PDB entry 8CO6 | electron microscopy, 4.70 A resolution (low resolution: residue-level contacts below are approximate; hydrogen-bond / salt-bridge calls are withheld) | chains q and r of the 29 polymer chains in the assembly

[Chain q (and r)]
Name: Inner capsid protein VP2
Organism: Rotavirus A
Notes: chain r of this document is another copy of the same molecule, construct and numbering; everything in this record applies to it too
Reference sequence: A2T3R1 (A2T3R1_9VIRU); residues -1 to 880 here correspond to UniProt positions 1-882 (UniProt number = residue number + 2)
Amino-acid sequence (882 residues; row label = number of the first residue in the row; numbers below 1 keep their minus sign (Met-1 is residue -1)):
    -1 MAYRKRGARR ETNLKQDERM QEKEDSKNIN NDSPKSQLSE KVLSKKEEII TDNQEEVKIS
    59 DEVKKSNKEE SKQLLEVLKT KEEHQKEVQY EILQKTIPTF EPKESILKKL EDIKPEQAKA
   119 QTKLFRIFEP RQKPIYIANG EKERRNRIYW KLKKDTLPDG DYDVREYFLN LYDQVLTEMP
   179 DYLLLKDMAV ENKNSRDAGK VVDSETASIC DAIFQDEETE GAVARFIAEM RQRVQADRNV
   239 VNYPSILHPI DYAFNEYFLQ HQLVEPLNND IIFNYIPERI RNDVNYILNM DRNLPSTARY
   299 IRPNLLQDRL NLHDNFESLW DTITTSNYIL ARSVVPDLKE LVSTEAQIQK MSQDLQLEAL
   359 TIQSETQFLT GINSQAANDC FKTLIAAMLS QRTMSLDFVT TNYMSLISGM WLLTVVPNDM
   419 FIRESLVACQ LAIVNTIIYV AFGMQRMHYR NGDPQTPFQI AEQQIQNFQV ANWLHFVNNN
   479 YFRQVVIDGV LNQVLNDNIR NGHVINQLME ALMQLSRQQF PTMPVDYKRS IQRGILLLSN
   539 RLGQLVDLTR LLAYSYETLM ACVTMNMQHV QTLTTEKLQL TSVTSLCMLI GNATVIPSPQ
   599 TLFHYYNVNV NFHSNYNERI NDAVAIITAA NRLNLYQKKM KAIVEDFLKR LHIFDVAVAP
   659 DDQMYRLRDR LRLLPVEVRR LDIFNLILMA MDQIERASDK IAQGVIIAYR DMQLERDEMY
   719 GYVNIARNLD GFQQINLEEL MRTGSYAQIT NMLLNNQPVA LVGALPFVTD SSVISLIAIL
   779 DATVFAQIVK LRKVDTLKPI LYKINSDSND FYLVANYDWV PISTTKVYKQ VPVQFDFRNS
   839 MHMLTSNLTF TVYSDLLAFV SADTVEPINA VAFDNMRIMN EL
Unresolved in the structure: -1 to 102, 357-365 (chain r: -1 to 76, 357-365)
Sequence notes: conflict Ala118 (Lys120 in A2T3R1), Arg129 (Lys131 in A2T3R1), Lys131 (Leu133 in A2T3R1), 35 further conflict positions vs the reference (A2T3R1) not listed

[Interface between chain q and chain r]
Residue-residue contacts (43):
  Asn313(q) - Leu534(r)
  Asn313(q) - Asn538(r)
  Glu315(q) - Arg531(r)
  Arg421(q) - Val523(r)
  Glu422(q) - Val523(r)
  Asn449(q) - Pro522(r)
  Asn449(q) - Val523(r)
  Gly450(q) - Thr520(r)
  Gly450(q) - Met521(r)
  Gly450(q) - Pro522(r)
  Pro452(q) - Gln517(r)
  Gln569(q) - Arg527(r)
  Thr570(q) - Arg531(r)
  Leu571(q) - Asp352(r)
  Leu571(q) - Gln354(r)
  Tyr634(q) - Leu880(r)
  Gln635(q) - Ile866(r)
  Gln635(q) - Asn867(r)
  Lys637(q) - Asn590(r)
  Met638(q) - Leu880(r)
  Ala655(q) - Ala344(r)
  Val656(q) - Ala344(r)
  Val656(q) - Gln347(r)
  Pro658(q) - Val340(r)
  Pro658(q) - Gln345(r)
  Pro658(q) - Lys348(r)
  Asp659(q) - Val340(r)
  Asp660(q) - Asn538(r)
  Asp660(q) - Arg539(r)
  Asp660(q) - Gln542(r)
  Gln661(q) - Lys348(r)
  Tyr663(q) - Gln542(r)
  Tyr663(q) - Asn590(r)
  Tyr663(q) - Glu879(r)
  Arg664(q) - Asn538(r)
  Arg666(q) - Glu879(r)
  Arg666(q) - Leu880(r)
  Arg740(q) - Asn867(r)
  Thr741(q) - Val282(r)
  Thr741(q) - Val863(r)
  Gly742(q) - Ile285(r)
  Arg790(q) - Asn287(r)
  Arg790(q) - Asp861(r)
Also at the interface, not in a pair above, chain q (30 interface residues in all): Lys636, Met739, Ser743
Also at the interface, not in a pair above, chain r (35 interface residues in all): Gln351, Met511, Pro519, Gly589, Ser859, Glu864, Arg875

[In short]
Chain q and chain r form an interface of 30 and 35 residues respectively.
Both chains are Inner capsid protein VP2 (Rotavirus A). Entry 8CO6 (Subtomogram average of Immature Rotavirus
TLP penton) was determined by electron microscopy, deposited together with 8BP8 and 8COA.
